PDB entry 9CF1 | electron microscopy, 3.52 A resolution | chains N and P of the 5 polymer chains in the assembly

Chain N:
Molecule: DNA non-target strand
From: synthetic construct
Sequence (57 nucleotides; numbered -11 to 45; the number before each row is that of its first residue; numbers below 1 keep their minus sign (DT-11 is residue -11)):
   -11 TACCCGGGAT AAACATCCAG CAAACAGAGC TCGTTCAAAA ACTAATTTCC TTTTGAC
Unresolved in the structure: -11, 1-45

Chain P:
Name: Maltose/maltodextrin-binding periplasmic protein, Parasitella parasitica Fanzor 1
From: Parasitella parasitica
UniProt: chimeric construct of P0AEX9, A0A0B7NJM7: residues -390 to -25 from P0AEX9 (MALE_ECOLI) positions 27-392 (UniProt number = residue number + 417); residues 3-850 from A0A0B7NJM7 positions 2-849 (UniProt number = residue number - 1)
Amino-acid sequence (1259 residues; numbered -408 to 850; the number before each row is that of its first residue; numbers below 1 keep their minus sign (Met-408 is residue -408)):
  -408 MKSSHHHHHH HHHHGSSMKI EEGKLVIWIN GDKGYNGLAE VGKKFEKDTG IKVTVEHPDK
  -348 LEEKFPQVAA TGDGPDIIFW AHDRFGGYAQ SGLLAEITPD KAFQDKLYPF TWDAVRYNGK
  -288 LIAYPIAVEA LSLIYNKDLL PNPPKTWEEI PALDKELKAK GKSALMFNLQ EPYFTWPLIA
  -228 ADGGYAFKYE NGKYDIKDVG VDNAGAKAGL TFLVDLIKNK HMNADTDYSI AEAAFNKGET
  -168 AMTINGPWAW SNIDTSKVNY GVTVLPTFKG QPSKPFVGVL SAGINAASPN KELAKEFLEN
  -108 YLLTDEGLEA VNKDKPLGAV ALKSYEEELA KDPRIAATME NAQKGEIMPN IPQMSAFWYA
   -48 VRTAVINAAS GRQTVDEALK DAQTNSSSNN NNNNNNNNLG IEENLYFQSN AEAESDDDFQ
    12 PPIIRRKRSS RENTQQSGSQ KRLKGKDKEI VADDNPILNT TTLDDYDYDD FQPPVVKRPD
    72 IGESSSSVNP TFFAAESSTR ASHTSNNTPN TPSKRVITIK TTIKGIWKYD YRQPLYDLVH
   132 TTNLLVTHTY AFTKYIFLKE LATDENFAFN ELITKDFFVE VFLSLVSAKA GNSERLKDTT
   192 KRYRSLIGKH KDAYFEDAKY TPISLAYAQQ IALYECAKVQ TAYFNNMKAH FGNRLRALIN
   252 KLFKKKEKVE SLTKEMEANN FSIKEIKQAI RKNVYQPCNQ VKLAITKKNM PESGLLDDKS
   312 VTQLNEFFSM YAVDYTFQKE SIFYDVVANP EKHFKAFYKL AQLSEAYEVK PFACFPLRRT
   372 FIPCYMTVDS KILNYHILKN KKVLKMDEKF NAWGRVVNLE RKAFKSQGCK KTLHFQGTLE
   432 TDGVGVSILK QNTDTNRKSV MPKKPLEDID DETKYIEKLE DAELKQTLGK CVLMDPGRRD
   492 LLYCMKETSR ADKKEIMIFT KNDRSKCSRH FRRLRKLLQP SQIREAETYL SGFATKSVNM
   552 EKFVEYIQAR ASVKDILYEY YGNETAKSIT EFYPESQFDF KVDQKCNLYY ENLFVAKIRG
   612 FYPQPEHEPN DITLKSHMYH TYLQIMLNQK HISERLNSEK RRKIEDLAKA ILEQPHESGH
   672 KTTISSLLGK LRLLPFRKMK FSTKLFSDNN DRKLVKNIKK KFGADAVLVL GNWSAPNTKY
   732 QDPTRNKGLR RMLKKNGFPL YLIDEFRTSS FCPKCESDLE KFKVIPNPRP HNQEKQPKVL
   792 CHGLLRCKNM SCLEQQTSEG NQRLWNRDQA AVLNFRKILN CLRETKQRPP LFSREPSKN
Unresolved in the structure: -408 to 102, 449-464, 845-850
Differences from the reference sequence: expression tag (-408 to -391); linker (-24 to 2)
Metal / ion sites: Zn2+: Cys763, Cys766, Cys798, Cys803

How chain N and chain P interact:
Contacting residue pairs (19; chain N residue first):
  DC-7(N) - Lys393(P)  salt bridge to the phosphate
  DG-6(N) - Tyr218(P)  sugar contact
  DG-6(N) - Lys392(P)  phosphate contact
  DG-6(N) - Lys393(P)  phosphate contact
  DG-5(N) - Tyr218(P)  hydrogen bond to the phosphate
  DG-4(N) - Ala179(P)  phosphate contact
  DG-4(N) - Lys180(P)  sugar contact
  DG-4(N) - Ala217(P)  phosphate contact
  DG-4(N) - Tyr218(P)  hydrogen bond to the phosphate
  DA-3(N) - Arg186(P)  hydrogen bond to the base
  DA-3(N) - Leu187(P)  phosphate contact
  DA-3(N) - Arg195(P)  salt bridge to the phosphate
  DT-2(N) - Arg186(P)  hydrogen bond to the sugar
  DT-2(N) - Leu187(P)  phosphate contact
  DT-2(N) - Lys188(P)  hydrogen bond to the phosphate
  DT-2(N) - Thr191(P)  hydrogen bond to the phosphate
  DT-2(N) - Gln220(P)  base contact
  DA-1(N) - Lys188(P)  salt bridge to the phosphate
  DA0(N) - Arg448(P)  base contact
Also at the interface, not in a pair above, chain P (17 interface residues in all): Glu171, Leu174, Gly182, Leu224

Summary:
8 residues of chain N face 17 of chain P across their interface; the contacts include 6 hydrogen bonds and 3
salt bridges. Polar contacts include DA-3(N)-Arg186(P), DT-2(N)-Arg186(P) and DG-5(N)-Tyr218(P). Cys763(P),
Cys766(P), Cys798(P) and Cys803(P) form the Zn2+ site.
Chain N is DNA non-target strand (synthetic construct) and chain P is Maltose/maltodextrin-binding periplasmic
protein, Parasitella parasitica Fanzor 1 (Parasitella parasitica); the structure, Parasitella parasitica
Fanzor (PpFz) State 2, was determined by electron microscopy, deposited together with 9CER, 9CES, 9CET, 9CEU,
9CEV, 9CEW and 6 further entries.
